7X8Z - chains A and H of the 3 polymer chains in the assembly; structure by electron microscopy, 4.10 A resolution (low resolution: residue-level contacts below are approximate; hydrogen-bond / salt-bridge calls are withheld).

# Chain A
Name: Spike glycoprotein
Source organism: Severe acute respiratory syndrome coronavirus 2
UniProt: P0DTC2 (SPIKE_SARS2); residues 1-1208 here = UniProt positions 1-1208
Sequence (1278 residues; numbered 1 to 1278; the number before each row is that of its first residue):
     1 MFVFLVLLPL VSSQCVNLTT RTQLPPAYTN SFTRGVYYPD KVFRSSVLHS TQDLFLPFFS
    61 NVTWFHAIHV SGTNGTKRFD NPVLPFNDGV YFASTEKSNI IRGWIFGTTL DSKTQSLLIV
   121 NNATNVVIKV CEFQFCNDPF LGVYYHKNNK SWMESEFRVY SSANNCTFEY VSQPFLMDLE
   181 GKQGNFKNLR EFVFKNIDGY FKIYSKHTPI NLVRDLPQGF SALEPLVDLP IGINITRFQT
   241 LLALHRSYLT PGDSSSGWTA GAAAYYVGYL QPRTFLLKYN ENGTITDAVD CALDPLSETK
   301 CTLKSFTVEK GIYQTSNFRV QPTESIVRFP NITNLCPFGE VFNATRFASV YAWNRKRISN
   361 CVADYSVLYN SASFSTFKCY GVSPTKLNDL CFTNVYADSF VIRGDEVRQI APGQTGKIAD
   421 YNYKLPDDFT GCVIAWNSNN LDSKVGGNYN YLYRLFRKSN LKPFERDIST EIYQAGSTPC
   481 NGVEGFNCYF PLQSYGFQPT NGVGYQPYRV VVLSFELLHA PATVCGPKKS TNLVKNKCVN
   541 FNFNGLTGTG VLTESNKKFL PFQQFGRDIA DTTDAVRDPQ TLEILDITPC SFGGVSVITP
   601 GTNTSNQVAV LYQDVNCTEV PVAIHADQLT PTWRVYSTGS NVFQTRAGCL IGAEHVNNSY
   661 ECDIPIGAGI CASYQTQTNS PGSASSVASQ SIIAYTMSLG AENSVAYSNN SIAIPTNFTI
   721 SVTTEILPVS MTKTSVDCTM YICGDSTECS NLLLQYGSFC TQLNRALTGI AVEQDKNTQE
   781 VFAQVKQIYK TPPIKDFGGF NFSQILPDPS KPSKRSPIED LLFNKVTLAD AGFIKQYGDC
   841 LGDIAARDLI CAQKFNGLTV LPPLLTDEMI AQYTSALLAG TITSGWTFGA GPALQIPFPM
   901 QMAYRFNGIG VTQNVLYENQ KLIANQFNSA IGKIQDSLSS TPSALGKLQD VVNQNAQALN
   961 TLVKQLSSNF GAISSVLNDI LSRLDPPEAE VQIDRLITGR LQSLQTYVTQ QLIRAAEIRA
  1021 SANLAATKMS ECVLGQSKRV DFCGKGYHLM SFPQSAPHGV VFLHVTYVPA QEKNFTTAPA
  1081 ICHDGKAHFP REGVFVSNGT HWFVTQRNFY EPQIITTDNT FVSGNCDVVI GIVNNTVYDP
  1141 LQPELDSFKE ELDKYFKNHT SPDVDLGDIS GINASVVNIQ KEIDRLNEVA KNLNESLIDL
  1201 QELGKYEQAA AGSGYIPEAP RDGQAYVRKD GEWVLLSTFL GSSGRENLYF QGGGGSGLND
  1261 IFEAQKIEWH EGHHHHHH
Disordered / not traced: 1-333, 528-1278
Sequence notes: engineered mutation Gly682 (Arg in P0DTC2), Ser683 (Arg in P0DTC2), Ser685 (Arg in P0DTC2), Pro817 (Phe in P0DTC2), Pro892 (Ala in P0DTC2), Pro899 (Ala in P0DTC2), Pro942 (Ala in P0DTC2), Pro986 (Lys in P0DTC2), Pro987 (Val in P0DTC2); expression tag (1209-1278)
Disulfides: Cys336-Cys361, Cys379-Cys432, Cys391-Cys525, Cys480-Cys488
Covalently attached groups: N-acetylglucosamine (NAG) linked to Asn343
Swiss-Prot annotation at these positions:
  - region: Asn280 to Cys301 (Putative superantigen), Arg403 to Asp405 (Integrin-binding motif), Asn448 to Phe456 (Immunodominant HLA epitope recognized by the CD8+), Pro681, Ala684 (Putative superantigen), Ser816 to Tyr837 (Fusion peptide 1), Lys835 to Phe855 (Fusion peptide 2), Asp1163 to Glu1202 (Heptad repeat 2)
  - site: Arg815, Ser816 (Cleavage)
  - glycosylation: Asn17 (N-linked (GlcNAc...) (complex) asparagine), Asn61 (N-linked (GlcNAc...) (hybrid) asparagine), Asn74 (N-linked (GlcNAc...) (complex) asparagine), Asn122 (N-linked (GlcNAc...) (hybrid) asparagine), Asn149 (N-linked (GlcNAc...) (complex) asparagine), Asn165 (N-linked (GlcNAc...) (complex) asparagine), Asn234 (N-linked (GlcNAc...) (high mannose) asparagine), Asn282 (N-linked (GlcNAc...) (complex) asparagine), Thr323 (O-linked (GalNAc) threonine), Ser325 (O-linked (HexNAc...) serine), Asn331 (N-linked (GlcNAc...) (complex) asparagine), Asn343 (N-linked (GlcNAc...) (complex) asparagine), Asn603 (N-linked (GlcNAc...) (hybrid) asparagine), Asn616 (N-linked (GlcNAc...) (complex) asparagine), Asn657 (N-linked (GlcNAc...) (complex) asparagine), Thr676 (O-linked (GlcNAc...) threonine), Thr678 (O-linked (GlcNAc...) threonine), Asn709 (N-linked (GlcNAc...) (high mannose) asparagine), Asn717 (N-linked (GlcNAc...) (hybrid) asparagine), Asn801 (N-linked (GlcNAc...) (hybrid) asparagine) and 6 more in UniProt
  - natural variant: Leu5 (L5F: In strain: Iota/B.1.526), Ser13 (S13I: In strain: Epsilon/B.1.427/B.1.429), Leu18 (L18F: In strain: Beta/B.1.351, Gamma/P.1 and 1 more), Thr19 (T19I: In strain: Omicron/BQ.1.1, Omicron/XBB.1.5 and 1 more; T19R: In strain: Delta/B.1.617.2, Omicron/BA.2 and 4 more), Thr20 (T20N: In strain: Gamma/P.1), Leu24 to Ala27 (sequence variant, change not given here; In strain: Omicron/BA.2, Omicron/BA.2.12.1 and 6 more), Pro26 (P26S: In strain: Gamma/P.1), Gln52 (Q52H: In strain: Omicron/EG.5.1), Ala67 (A67V: In strain: Eta/B.1.525, Omicron/BA.1), His69 to Val70 (deletion: In strain: Alpha/B.1.1.7, Eta/B.1.525 and 5 more), Gly75 (G75V: In strain: Lambda/C.37), Thr76 (T76I: In strain: Lambda/C.37), 82 further natural variant entries in UniProt
  - mutagenesis: His69 to Val70 (Increased incorporation of cleaved spike into virions), Asn121 (N121Q: Partial loss of biliverdin affinity), Arg190 (R190K: Partial loss of biliverdin affinity), Asn234 (N234Q: Increased resistance to neutralizing antibodies), Asn331 (N331Q: Reduced viral infectivity), Asn343 (N343Q: Reduced viral infectivity), Leu452 (L452R: Increased resistance to neutralizing antibodies. Decreases HLA binding to NF9 epitope. Increased binding affinity to human ACE2), Tyr453 (Y453F: Decreased HLA binding to NF9 epitope. Increased binding affinity to human ACE2), Ala475 (A475V: Increased resistance to neutralizing antibodies), Val483 (V483A: Increased resistance to neutralizing antibodies), Glu484 (E484D: Increased replication in human TMEM106B overexpressing cells), Phe490 (F490L: Increased resistance to neutralizing antibodies and human covalescent sera neutralization), 12 further mutagenesis entries in UniProt
From the paper describing this entry:
  - mutagenesis - T478K: abolished binding to Ab159
  - mutagenesis - E484K: abolished binding to Ab326
  - mutagenesis - E484K: abolished binding to Ab354
  - mutagenesis - E484K: abolished binding to Ab496

# Chain H
Name: Ab188 heavy chain
Source organism: Severe acute respiratory syndrome coronavirus 2
Sequence (265 residues; row label = number of the first residue in the row; numbers below 1 keep their minus sign (Met-27 is residue -27)):
   -27 MDPKGSLSWR ILLFLSLAFE LSYGLELEEV QLVESGGGLV QPGGSLRLSC AASGFTFINY
    33 KMNWVRQAPG KGLEWVSYIS SGSDAIYYAD SVKGRFTISR DNAKNSLYLQ MNSLRDEDTA
    93 LYYCARGGGY NYGECMDVWG QGTTVTVSSA STKGPSVFPL APSSKSTSGG TAALGCLVKD
   153 YFPEPVTVSW NSGALTSGVH TFPAVLQSSG LYSLSSVVTV PSSSLGTQTY ICNVNHKPSN
   213 TKVDKKVEPK SCENLYFQGH HHHHH
Disordered / not traced: -27 to 0, 121-237
Disulfides: Cys22-Cys96

# How chain A and chain H interact
Pairs across the interface (24; chain A residue first):
  Lys417(A) with Asn103(H)
  Tyr449(A) with Thr28(H); Ile30(H); Asn77(H)
  Leu455(A) with Tyr102(H)
  Phe456(A) with Tyr102(H)
  Glu484(A) with Ser52(H); Asp56(H)
  Gly485(A) with Lys33(H); Ala57(H)
  Phe486(A) with Tyr50(H); Tyr59(H); Glu106(H)
  Asn487(A) with Glu106(H)
  Tyr489(A) with Lys33(H); Gly101(H); Tyr102(H); Gly105(H); Glu106(H)
  Gln493(A) with Asn31(H)
  Ser494(A) with Thr28(H); Asn31(H)
  Tyr495(A) with Thr28(H)
  Gly496(A) with Thr28(H)
Also at the interface, not in a pair above, chain A (15 interface residues in all): Tyr473, Val483

# Summary
Chain A and chain H each contribute 15 residues to their interface. N-acetylglucosamine is covalently linked
to Asn343(A). Curated annotation (UniProt) lists 24 mutagenesis sites on chain A. The paper reports that T478K
of chain A abolishes binding to Ab159; E484K of chain A abolishes binding to Ab326.
Chain A is Spike glycoprotein and chain H is Ab188 heavy chain, both from Severe acute respiratory syndrome
coronavirus 2; the structure, The SARS-CoV-2 receptor binding domain bound with the Fab fragment of a human
neutralizing antibody Ab188, was determined by electron microscopy together with 7X8W, 7X8Y, 7X90, 7X91 and
7X92 from the same study.
